Entry 6N0Y (X-ray diffraction, 2.20 A resolution); this record covers chains A and E.

[Chain A (and E)]
Name: Diphosphomevalonate decarboxylase
Source organism: Anaerolinea thermophila (strain DSM 14523 / JCM 11388 / NBRC 100420 / UNI-1)
Notes: EC 4.1.1.33; chain E of this document is another copy of the same molecule, construct and numbering; everything in this record applies to it too
Reference sequence: E8N6F3 (E8N6F3_ANATU); residue numbers follow UniProt; this construct covers 1-326
Amino-acid sequence (330 residues; row label = number of the first residue in the row; numbers below 1 keep their minus sign (Gly-3 is residue -3)):
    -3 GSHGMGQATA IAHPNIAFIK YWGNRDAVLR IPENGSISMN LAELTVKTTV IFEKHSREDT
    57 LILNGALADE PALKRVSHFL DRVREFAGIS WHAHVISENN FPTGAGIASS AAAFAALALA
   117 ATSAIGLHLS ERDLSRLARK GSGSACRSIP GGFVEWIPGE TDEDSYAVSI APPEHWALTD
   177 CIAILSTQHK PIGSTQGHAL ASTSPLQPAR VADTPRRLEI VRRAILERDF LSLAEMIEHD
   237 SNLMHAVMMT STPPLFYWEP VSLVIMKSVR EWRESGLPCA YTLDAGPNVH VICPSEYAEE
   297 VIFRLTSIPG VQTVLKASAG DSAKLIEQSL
Unresolved in the structure: -3 to -1, 325-326 (chain E: -3 to 1, 323-326)
Sequence notes: expression tag (-3 to 0)
Residues lining bound ligands: DP6 ((3R)-3-hydroxy-5-{[(R)-hydroxy(phosphonooxy)phosphoryl]oxy}-3-methylpentanoic acid): Ala13, Ile15, Lys16, Tyr17, Trp18, Arg26, Arg71, Ala104, Ser106, Ser138, Gly139, Ser140, Arg143, Ser190, Thr191, His194, Met240, Asp280, Ala281

[Interface between chain A and chain E]
Contacting residue pairs (53):
  Pro201(A) with Ala205(E); Asp209(E); Arg212(E); His235(E)
  Leu202(A) with Leu202(E); Arg206(E); Leu239(E), hydrophobic; Ala242(E), hydrophobic
  Ala205(A) with Pro201(E); Ala205(E), hydrophobic
  Arg206(A) with Leu202(E)
  Arg212(A) with Pro201(E)
  His235(A) with Pro201(E); Thr246(E)
  Asn238(A) with Met245(E); Thr246(E); Phe252(E)
  Leu239(A) with Leu202(E), hydrophobic; Thr246(E)
  Ala242(A) with Leu202(E), hydrophobic; Ala242(E), hydrophobic
  Met245(A) with Asn238(E); Met245(E), hydrophobic; Trp254(E), hydrophobic
  Thr246(A) with His235(E), hydrogen bond (backbone-side chain); Asn238(E); Leu239(E)
  Pro249(A) with Arg266(E)
  Pro250(A) with Arg266(E), hydrogen bond (backbone-side chain)
  Phe252(A) with Asn238(E); Trp254(E), hydrophobic; Leu259(E), hydrophobic; Lys263(E); Tyr277(E)
  Trp254(A) with Met245(E), hydrophobic; Phe252(E), hydrophobic; Leu259(E); Lys263(E), hydrogen bond (backbone-side chain)
  Glu255(A) with Leu259(E); Lys263(E), salt bridge
  Pro256(A) with Pro256(E); Leu259(E); Val260(E), hydrophobic
  Leu259(A) with Phe252(E), hydrophobic; Glu255(E); Pro256(E)
  Val260(A) with Pro256(E), hydrophobic
  Met262(A) with Phe252(E), hydrophobic
  Lys263(A) with Phe252(E), hydrogen bond (side chain-backbone); Trp254(E), hydrogen bond (side chain-backbone)
  Arg266(A) with Pro249(E); Pro250(E), hydrogen bond (side chain-backbone)
  Tyr277(A) with Phe252(E)
Also at the interface, not in a pair above, chain A (24 interface residues in all): Asp209
Also at the interface, not in a pair above, chain E (24 interface residues in all): Met262

[Summary]
The chain A/chain E interface involves 24 residues from each chain; the contacts include 6 hydrogen bonds and
1 salt bridge. Among the polar pairs are Glu255(A)-Lys263(E), Thr246(A)-His235(E) and Pro250(A)-Arg266(E).
Ligands of chain A: compound DP6.
Chain A and chain E are both Diphosphomevalonate decarboxylase (Anaerolinea thermophila (strain DSM 14523 /
JCM 11388 / NBRC 100420 / UNI-1)); the structure, Crystal structure of Anaerolinea thermophila mevalonate
5-phosphate decarboxylase complexed with (R)-MVAPP, was determined by X-ray diffraction, deposited together
with 6N0X, 6N0Z and 6N10.
